Entry 7SZ1 (electron microscopy, 3.40 A resolution); this record covers chains A and B of the 4 polymer chains in the assembly.

[Chain A (and B)]
Molecule: Epidermal growth factor receptor
From: Homo sapiens
Notes: EC 2.7.10.1; engineered mutation(s): L834R; chain B of this document is another copy of the same molecule, construct and numbering; everything in this record applies to it too
UniProt: P00533 (EGFR_HUMAN); residues -23 to 1186 here correspond to UniProt positions 1-1210 (UniProt number = residue number + 24)
Chain sequence (1210 residues; row label = number of the first residue in the row; numbers below 1 keep their minus sign (Met-23 is residue -23)):
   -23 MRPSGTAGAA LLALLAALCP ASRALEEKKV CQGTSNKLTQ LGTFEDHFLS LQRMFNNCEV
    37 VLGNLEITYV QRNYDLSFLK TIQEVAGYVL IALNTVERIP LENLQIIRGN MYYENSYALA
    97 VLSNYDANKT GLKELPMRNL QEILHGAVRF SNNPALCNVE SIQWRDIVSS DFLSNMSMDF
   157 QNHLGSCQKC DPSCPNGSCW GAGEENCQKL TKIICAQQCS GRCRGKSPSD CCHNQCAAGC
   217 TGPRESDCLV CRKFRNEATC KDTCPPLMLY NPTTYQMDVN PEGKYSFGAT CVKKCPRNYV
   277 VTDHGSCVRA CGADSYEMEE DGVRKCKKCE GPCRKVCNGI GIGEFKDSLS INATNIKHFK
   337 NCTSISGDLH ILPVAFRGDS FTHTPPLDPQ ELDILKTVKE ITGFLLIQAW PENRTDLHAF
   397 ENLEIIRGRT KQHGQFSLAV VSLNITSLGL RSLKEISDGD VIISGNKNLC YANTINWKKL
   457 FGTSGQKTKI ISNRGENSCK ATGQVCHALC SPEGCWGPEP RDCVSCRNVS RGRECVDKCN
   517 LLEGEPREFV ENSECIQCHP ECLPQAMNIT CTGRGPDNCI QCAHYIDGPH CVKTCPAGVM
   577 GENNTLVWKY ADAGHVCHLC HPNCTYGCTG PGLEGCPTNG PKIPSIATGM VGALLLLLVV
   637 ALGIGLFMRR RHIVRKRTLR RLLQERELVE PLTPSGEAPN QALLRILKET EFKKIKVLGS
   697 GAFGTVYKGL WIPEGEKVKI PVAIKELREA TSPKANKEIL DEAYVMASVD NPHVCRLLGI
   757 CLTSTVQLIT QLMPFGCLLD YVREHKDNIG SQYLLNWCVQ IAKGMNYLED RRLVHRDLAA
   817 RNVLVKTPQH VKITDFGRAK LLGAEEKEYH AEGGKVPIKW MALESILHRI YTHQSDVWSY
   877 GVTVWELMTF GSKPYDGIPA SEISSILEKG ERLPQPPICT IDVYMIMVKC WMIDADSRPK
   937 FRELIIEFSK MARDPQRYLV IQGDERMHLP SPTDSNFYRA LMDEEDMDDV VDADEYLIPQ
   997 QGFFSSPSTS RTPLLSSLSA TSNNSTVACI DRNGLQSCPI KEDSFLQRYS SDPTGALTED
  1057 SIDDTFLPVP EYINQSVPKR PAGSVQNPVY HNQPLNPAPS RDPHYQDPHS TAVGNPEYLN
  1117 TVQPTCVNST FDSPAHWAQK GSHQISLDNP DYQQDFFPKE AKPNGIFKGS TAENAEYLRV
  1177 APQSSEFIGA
Disordered / not traced: -23 to 0, 615-1186
Disulfides: Cys7-Cys34, Cys133-Cys163, Cys166-Cys175, Cys170-Cys183, Cys191-Cys199, Cys195-Cys207, Cys208-Cys216, Cys212-Cys224, Cys227-Cys236, Cys240-Cys267, Cys271-Cys283, Cys287-Cys302, Cys305-Cys309, Cys313-Cys338, Cys446-Cys475, Cys482-Cys491, Cys486-Cys499, Cys502-Cys511, Cys515-Cys531, Cys534-Cys547, Cys538-Cys555, Cys558-Cys567, Cys571-Cys593, Cys596-Cys604, Cys600-Cys612
Sequence notes: conflict Asn232 (Asp256 in P00533); variant Arg834 (Leu858 in P00533)
Swiss-Prot annotation at these positions:
  - region: Leu664 to Leu680 (Important for dimerization, phosphorylation and activation)
  - active site: Asp813 (Proton acceptor)
  - binding site (ATP): Leu694 to Val702, Lys721, Thr766, Gln767, Asp831
  - site: Tyr992 (Important for interaction with PIK3C2B)
  - modified residue: Ser205 (Phosphoserine), Thr654 (Phosphothreonine), Thr669 (Phosphothreonine), Ser671 (Phosphoserine), Lys721 (N6-(2-hydroxyisobutyryl)lysine), Tyr845 (Phosphotyrosine), Ser967 (Phosphoserine), Ser971 (Phosphoserine), Tyr974 (Phosphotyrosine), Tyr992 (Phosphotyrosine), Ser1002 (Phosphoserine), Ser1015 (Phosphoserine), Thr1017 (Phosphothreonine), Ser1018 (Phosphoserine), Ser1040 (Phosphoserine), Tyr1045 (Phosphotyrosine), Ser1046 (Phosphoserine), Ser1047 (Phosphoserine), Ser1057 (Phosphoserine), Tyr1068 (Phosphotyrosine) and 5 more in UniProt
  - lipidation (S-palmitoyl cysteine): Cys1025, Cys1122
  - glycosylation (N-linked (GlcNAc...) asparagine): Asn32 (complex), Asn49, Asn104, Asn151, Asn172, Asn328, Asn337, Asn389, Asn420, Asn504, Asn544, Asn579, Asn599 (high mannose)
  - cross-link (Glycyl lysine isopeptide (Lys-Gly)): Lys692 (interchain with G-Cter in ubiquitin), Lys713 (interchain with G-Cter in ubiquitin), Lys730 (interchain with G-Cter in ubiquitin), Lys733 (interchain with G-Cter in ubiquitin), Lys843 (interchain with G-Cter in ubiquitin), Lys905 (interchain with G-Cter in ubiquitin), Lys936 (interchain with G-Cter in ubiquitin), Lys946 (interchain with G-Cter in ubiquitin)

[How chain A and chain B interact]
Contacting residue pairs (35; chain A residue first):
  Gln194(A) - Pro204(B)
  Pro204(A) - Gln194(B)
  Pro204(A) - Pro204(B)  hydrophobic
  Ser205(A) - Gln194(B)
  Phe230(A) - Tyr246(B)  hydrophobic
  Met244(A) - His280(B)
  Tyr246(A) - Ser262(B)  hydrogen bond (side chain-backbone)
  Tyr246(A) - Gly264(B)  hydrogen bond (side chain-backbone)
  Tyr246(A) - Cys283(B)  hydrogen bond (side chain-backbone)
  Tyr246(A) - Val284(B)  hydrophobic
  Pro248(A) - Phe230(B)  hydrophobic
  Pro248(A) - Gly264(B)
  Pro248(A) - Ala265(B)
  Tyr251(A) - Tyr275(B)
  Tyr251(A) - Val284(B)
  Tyr251(A) - Arg285(B)  hydrogen bond (backbone-backbone)
  Gln252(A) - Val284(B)
  Gln252(A) - Ala286(B)  hydrogen bond (side chain-backbone)
  Met253(A) - His280(B)
  Met253(A) - Ser282(B)
  Ser262(A) - Tyr246(B)  hydrogen bond (backbone-side chain)
  Phe263(A) - Tyr251(B)  hydrophobic
  Gly264(A) - Tyr246(B)  hydrogen bond (backbone-side chain)
  Gly264(A) - Pro248(B)
  Gly264(A) - Tyr251(B)
  Asp279(A) - Asp279(B)
  His280(A) - Met253(B)
  His280(A) - His280(B)
  Ser282(A) - Met253(B)  hydrogen bond
  Cys283(A) - Tyr246(B)  hydrogen bond (backbone-side chain)
  Val284(A) - Tyr251(B)
  Arg285(A) - Tyr251(B)  hydrogen bond (backbone-backbone)
  Ala286(A) - Gln252(B)
  Lys569(A) - Tyr602(B)
  Met576(A) - Lys569(B)
Other interface residues (no listed pair), chain A (24 interface residues in all): Ala265, Lys304
Other interface residues (no listed pair), chain B (25 interface residues in all): Ser205, Phe263, Thr278, Lys301

[Summary]
Chain A and chain B form an interface of 24 and 25 residues respectively, with 10 hydrogen bonds. Polar
contacts include Tyr246(A)-Ser262(B), Tyr246(A)-Gly264(B) and Tyr246(A)-Cys283(B). UniProt lists active-site
residue Asp813(A) and 13 ATP-binding residues on chain A.
Both chains are Epidermal growth factor receptor (Homo sapiens). Entry 7SZ1 (Cryo-EM structure of the
extracellular module of the full-length EGFR L834R bound to EGF. "tips-separated" conformation) was determined
by electron microscopy together with 7SYD, 7SYE, 7SZ0, 7SZ5 and 7SZ7 from the same study.
